PDB entry 3CMX | X-ray diffraction, 3.40 A resolution | chains B and A of the 3 polymer chains in the assembly

# Chain B
Molecule: 15-nt DNA strand
Sequence (15 nucleotides; numbered 999 to 1013; the number before each row is that of its first residue):
   999 TTTTTTTTTTTTTTT
Not modelled in the structure: 999-1000

# Chain A
Name: Protein recA
Source organism: Escherichia coli
Reference sequence: P0A7G6 (RECA_ECOLI); the construct has insertions or renumbered stretches relative to UniProt, so the offset changes along the chain: 30-334 = UniProt 31-335; 1001-1334 = UniProt 2-335; 2001-2334 = UniProt 2-335; 3001-3334 = UniProt 2-335; 1 more segments
Sequence (1706 residues; row label = number of the first residue in the row; note: 2603 numbers in that range are skipped by the numbering (no residue carries them; nothing is unmodelled there)):
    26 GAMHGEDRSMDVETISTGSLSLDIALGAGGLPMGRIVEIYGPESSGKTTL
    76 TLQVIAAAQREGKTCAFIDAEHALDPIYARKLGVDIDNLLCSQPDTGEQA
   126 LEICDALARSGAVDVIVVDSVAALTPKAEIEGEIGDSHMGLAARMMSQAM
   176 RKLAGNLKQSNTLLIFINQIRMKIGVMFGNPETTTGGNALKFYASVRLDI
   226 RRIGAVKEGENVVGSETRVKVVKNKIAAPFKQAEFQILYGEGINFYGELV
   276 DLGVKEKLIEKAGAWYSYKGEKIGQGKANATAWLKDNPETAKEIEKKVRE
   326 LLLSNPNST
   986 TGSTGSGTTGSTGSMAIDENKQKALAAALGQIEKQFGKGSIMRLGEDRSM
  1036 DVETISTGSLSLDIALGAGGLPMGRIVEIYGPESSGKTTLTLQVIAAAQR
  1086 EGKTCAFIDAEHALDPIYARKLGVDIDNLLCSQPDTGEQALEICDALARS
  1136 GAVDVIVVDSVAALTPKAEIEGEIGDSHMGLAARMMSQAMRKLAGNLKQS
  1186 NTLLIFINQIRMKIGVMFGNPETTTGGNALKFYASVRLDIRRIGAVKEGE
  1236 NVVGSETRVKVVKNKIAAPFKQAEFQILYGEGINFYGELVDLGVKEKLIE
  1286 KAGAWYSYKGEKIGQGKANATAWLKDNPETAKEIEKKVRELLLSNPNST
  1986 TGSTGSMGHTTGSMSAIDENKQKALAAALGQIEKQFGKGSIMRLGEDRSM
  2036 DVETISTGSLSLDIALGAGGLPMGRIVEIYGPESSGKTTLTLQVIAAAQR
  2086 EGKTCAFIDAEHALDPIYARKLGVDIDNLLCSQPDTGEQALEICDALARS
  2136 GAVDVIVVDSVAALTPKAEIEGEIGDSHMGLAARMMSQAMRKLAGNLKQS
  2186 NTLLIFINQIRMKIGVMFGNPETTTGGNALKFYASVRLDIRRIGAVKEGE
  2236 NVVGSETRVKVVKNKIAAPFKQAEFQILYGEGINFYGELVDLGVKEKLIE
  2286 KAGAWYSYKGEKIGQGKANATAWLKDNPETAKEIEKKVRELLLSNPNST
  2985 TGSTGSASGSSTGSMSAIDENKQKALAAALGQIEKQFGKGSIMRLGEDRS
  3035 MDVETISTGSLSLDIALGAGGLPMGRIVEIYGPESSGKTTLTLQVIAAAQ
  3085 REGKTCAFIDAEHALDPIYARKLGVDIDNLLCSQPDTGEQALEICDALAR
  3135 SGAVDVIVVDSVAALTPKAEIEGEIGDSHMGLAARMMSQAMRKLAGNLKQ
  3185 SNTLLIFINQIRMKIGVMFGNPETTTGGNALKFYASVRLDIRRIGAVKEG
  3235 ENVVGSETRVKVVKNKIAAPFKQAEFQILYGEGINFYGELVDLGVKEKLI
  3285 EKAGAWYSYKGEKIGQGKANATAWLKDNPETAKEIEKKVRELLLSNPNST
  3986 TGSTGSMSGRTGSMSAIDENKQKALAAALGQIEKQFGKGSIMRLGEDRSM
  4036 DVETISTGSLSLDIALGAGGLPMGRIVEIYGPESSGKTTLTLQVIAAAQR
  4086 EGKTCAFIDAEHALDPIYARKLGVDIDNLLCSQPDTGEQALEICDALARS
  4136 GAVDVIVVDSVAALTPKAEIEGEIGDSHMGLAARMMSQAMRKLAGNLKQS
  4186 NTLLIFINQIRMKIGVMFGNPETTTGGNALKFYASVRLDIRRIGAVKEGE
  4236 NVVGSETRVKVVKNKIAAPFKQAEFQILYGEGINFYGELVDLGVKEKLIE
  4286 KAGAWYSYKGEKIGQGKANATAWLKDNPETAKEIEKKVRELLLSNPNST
Not modelled in the structure: 26-36, 334, 986-1000, 1334, 1986-2000, 2334, 2985-3000, 3334, 3986-4000, 4155-4167, 4197-4204, 4329-4334
Differences from the reference sequence: linker (26-29, 986-1000, 1986-2000, 2985-3000, 3986-4000)
UniProt features mapped onto this chain:
  - binding site (ATP): Gly66 to Thr73, Gly1066 to Thr1073, Gly2066 to Thr2073, Gly3066 to Thr3073, Gly4066 to Thr4073
Metal / ion sites: Mg2+ site 1: Thr73 (together with ADP); Mg2+ site 2: Thr1073 (together with ADP); Mg2+ site 3: Thr2073 (together with ADP); Mg2+ site 4: Thr3073 (together with ADP); Mg2+ site 5 near Thr4073 (its only coordinating residue here)
Ligand contacts:
  - ADP (adenosine-5'-diphosphate), molecule 1: Pro67, Glu68, Ser69, Ser70, Gly71, Lys72, Thr73, Thr74, Asp100, Tyr103, Ser240, Tyr264, Gly265, Asn1249, Lys1250, Ile1251, Ala1252, Ala1253, Pro1254
  - ADP, molecule 2: Pro1067, Glu1068, Ser1069, Ser1070, Gly1071, Lys1072, Thr1073, Thr1074, Asp1100, Tyr1103, Ser1240, Tyr1264, Gly1265, Asn2249, Lys2250, Ile2251, Ala2252, Ala2253, Pro2254
  - ADP, molecule 3: Pro2067, Glu2068, Ser2069, Ser2070, Gly2071, Lys2072, Thr2073, Thr2074, Asp2100, Tyr2103, Ser2240, Tyr2264, Gly2265, Asn3249, Lys3250, Ile3251, Ala3252, Ala3253, Pro3254
  - ADP, molecule 4: Pro3067, Glu3068, Ser3069, Ser3070, Gly3071, Lys3072, Thr3073, Thr3074, Asp3100, Tyr3103, Ser3240, Tyr3264, Gly3265, Asn4249, Lys4250, Ile4251, Ala4252, Ala4253, Pro4254
  - ADP, molecule 5: Pro4067, Glu4068, Ser4069, Ser4070, Gly4071, Lys4072, Thr4073, Thr4074, Asp4100, Tyr4103, Ser4240, Tyr4264
  - tetrafluoroaluminate (ALF), molecule 1: Glu68, Ser69, Lys72, Thr73, Glu96, Ser145, Gln194, Phe1217, Lys1248, Lys1250
  - tetrafluoroaluminate (ALF), molecule 2: Glu1068, Ser1069, Lys1072, Thr1073, Glu1096, Phe2217, Lys2248, Lys2250
  - tetrafluoroaluminate (ALF), molecule 3: Glu2068, Ser2069, Lys2072, Thr2073, Glu2096, Ser2145, Phe3217, Lys3248, Lys3250
  - tetrafluoroaluminate (ALF), molecule 4: Glu3068, Ser3069, Lys3072, Thr3073, Glu3096, Ser3145, Gln3194, Phe4217, Lys4248, Lys4250
  - tetrafluoroaluminate: Glu4068, Ser4069, Lys4072, Thr4073, Glu4096, Asp4144, Ser4145

# Interface between chain B and chain A
Pairs across the interface (86):
  DT1001(B) with Met164(A), base contact; Ala168(A), phosphate contact; Gly212(A), phosphate contact; Asn213(A), hydrogen bond to the phosphate
  DT1002(B) with Met164(A), sugar contact; Gly165(A), sugar contact; Ala168(A), phosphate contact; Gly211(A), phosphate contact; Gly212(A), phosphate contact; Arg1169(A), base contact
  DT1003(B) with Arg196(A), sugar contact; Met197(A), base contact; Lys198(A), base contact; Ile199(A), base contact; Thr210(A), phosphate contact; Ala1168(A), phosphate contact; Arg1169(A), hydrogen bond to the base; Ser1172(A), hydrogen bond to the phosphate
  DT1004(B) with Arg196(A), phosphate contact; Met197(A), hydrogen bond to the phosphate; Gly200(A), hydrogen bond to the base; Ala1168(A), phosphate contact; Gly1212(A), phosphate contact; Asn1213(A), hydrogen bond to the phosphate
  DT1005(B) with Ala1167(A), phosphate contact; Ala1168(A), phosphate contact; Gly1211(A), hydrogen bond to the phosphate; Gly1212(A), hydrogen bond to the phosphate; Arg2169(A), base contact
  DT1006(B) with Arg1196(A), sugar contact; Met1197(A), base contact; Lys1198(A), base contact; Ile1199(A), base contact; Thr1210(A), phosphate contact; Ala2168(A), phosphate contact; Arg2169(A), hydrogen bond to the base; Ser2172(A), hydrogen bond to the phosphate
  DT1007(B) with Arg1196(A), phosphate contact; Met1197(A), hydrogen bond to the phosphate; Ile1199(A), base contact; Ala2168(A), phosphate contact; Gly2212(A), phosphate contact; Asn2213(A), hydrogen bond to the phosphate
  DT1008(B) with Ala2167(A), phosphate contact; Ala2168(A), phosphate contact; Gly2211(A), phosphate contact; Gly2212(A), hydrogen bond to the phosphate; Arg3169(A), base contact
  DT1009(B) with Arg2196(A), sugar contact; Met2197(A), base contact; Lys2198(A), base contact; Ile2199(A), base contact; Thr2210(A), phosphate contact; Ala3168(A), phosphate contact; Arg3169(A), hydrogen bond to the base; Ser3172(A), phosphate contact
  DT1010(B) with Arg2196(A), salt bridge to the phosphate; Met2197(A), hydrogen bond to the phosphate; Lys2198(A), base contact; Ile2199(A), base contact; Gly3165(A), base contact; Ala3168(A), phosphate contact; Gly3212(A), phosphate contact; Asn3213(A), hydrogen bond to the phosphate
  DT1011(B) with Ala3167(A), phosphate contact; Ala3168(A), phosphate contact; Gly3211(A), hydrogen bond to the phosphate; Gly3212(A), hydrogen bond to the phosphate; Arg4169(A), hydrogen bond to the base
  DT1012(B) with Arg3196(A), sugar contact; Met3197(A), base contact; Lys3198(A), base contact; Ile3199(A), base contact; Thr3210(A), phosphate contact; Ala4168(A), phosphate contact; Arg4169(A), hydrogen bond to the base; Ser4172(A), hydrogen bond to the phosphate
  DT1013(B) with Arg3196(A), phosphate contact; Met3197(A), hydrogen bond to the phosphate; Lys3198(A), base contact; Ile3199(A), base contact; Gly3200(A), base contact; Pro3206(A), base contact; Ala4168(A), phosphate contact; Gly4212(A), phosphate contact; Asn4213(A), hydrogen bond to the phosphate
Interface residues without a listed pair, chain A (80 interface residues in all): Ala167, Thr208, Thr209, Ala214, Gly1165, Arg1176, Gly1200, Thr1208, Thr1209, Ala1214, Met2164, Gly2165, Arg2176, Gly2200, Thr2208, Thr2209, Ala2214, Met3164, Arg3176, Thr3208, Thr3209, Ala3214, Arg4176, Ala4214

# Summary
13 residues of chain B face 80 of chain A across their interface; the contacts include 23 hydrogen bonds and 1
salt bridge. Among the polar pairs are DT1003(B)-Arg1169(A), DT1004(B)-Gly200(A) and DT1006(B)-Arg2169(A).
Chain A binds 5 copies of tetrafluoroaluminate and 5 copies of ADP.
Chain B is a 15-nt DNA strand and chain A is Protein recA (Escherichia coli); the structure, Mechanism of
homologous recombination from the RecA-ssDNA/dsDNA structures, was determined by X-ray diffraction together
with 3CMT, 3CMU and 3CMV from the same study.
